PDB entry 6HMC | X-ray diffraction, 1.03 A resolution | chain A

# Chain A
Name: Casein kinase II subunit alpha'
From: Homo sapiens
Notes: EC 2.7.11.1
UniProt: P19784 (CSK22_HUMAN); residue numbers follow UniProt; this construct covers 1-350
Amino-acid sequence (364 residues; numbered -13 to 350; the number before each row is that of its first residue; numbers below 1 keep their minus sign (Met-13 is residue -13)):
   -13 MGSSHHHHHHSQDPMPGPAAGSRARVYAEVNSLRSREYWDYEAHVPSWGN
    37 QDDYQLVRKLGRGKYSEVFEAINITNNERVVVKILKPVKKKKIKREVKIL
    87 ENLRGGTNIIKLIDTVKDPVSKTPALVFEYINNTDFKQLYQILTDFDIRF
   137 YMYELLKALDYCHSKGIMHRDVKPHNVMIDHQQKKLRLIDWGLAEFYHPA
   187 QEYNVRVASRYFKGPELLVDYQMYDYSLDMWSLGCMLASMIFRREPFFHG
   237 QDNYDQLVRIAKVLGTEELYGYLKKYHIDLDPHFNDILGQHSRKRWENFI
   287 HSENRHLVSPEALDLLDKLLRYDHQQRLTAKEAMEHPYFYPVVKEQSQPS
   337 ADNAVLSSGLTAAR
Unresolved in the structure: -13 to 6, 334-350
Sequence notes: initiating methionine (-13); expression tag (-12 to 0); engineered mutation Ser336 (Cys in P19784)
Small-molecule neighbours: FXB (5-propan-2-yl-4-prop-2-enoxy-7,8-dihydro-6H-indeno[1,2-b]indole-9,10-dione): Leu46, Gly47, Ser52, Val54, Val67, Lys69, Ile96, Phe114, Glu115, Tyr116, Ile117, Asn119, His161, Met164, Ile175, Asp176

# Summary
Chain A binds compound FXB.
Chain A is Casein kinase II subunit alpha' (Homo sapiens); the structure, STRUCTURE OF PROTEIN KINASE CK2
CATALYTIC SUBUNIT (ISOFORM CK2ALPHA'; CSNK2A2 gene product) IN COMPLEX WITH THE ..., was determined by X-ray
diffraction, deposited together with 6HBN, 6HMB, 6HMD, 6HME and 6HMQ.
